6VF1 - chains A and P of the 4 polymer chains in the assembly; structure by X-ray diffraction, 1.68 A resolution.

Chain A:
Name: DNA-directed DNA/RNA polymerase mu
From: Homo sapiens
Notes: EC 2.7.7.7
UniProtKB: Q9NP87 (DPOLM_HUMAN); residue numbers follow UniProt; this construct covers 132-397, 410-494
Sequence (356 residues; each row starts with the number of its first residue; note: 12 numbers in that range are skipped by the numbering (no residue carries them; nothing is unmodelled there)):
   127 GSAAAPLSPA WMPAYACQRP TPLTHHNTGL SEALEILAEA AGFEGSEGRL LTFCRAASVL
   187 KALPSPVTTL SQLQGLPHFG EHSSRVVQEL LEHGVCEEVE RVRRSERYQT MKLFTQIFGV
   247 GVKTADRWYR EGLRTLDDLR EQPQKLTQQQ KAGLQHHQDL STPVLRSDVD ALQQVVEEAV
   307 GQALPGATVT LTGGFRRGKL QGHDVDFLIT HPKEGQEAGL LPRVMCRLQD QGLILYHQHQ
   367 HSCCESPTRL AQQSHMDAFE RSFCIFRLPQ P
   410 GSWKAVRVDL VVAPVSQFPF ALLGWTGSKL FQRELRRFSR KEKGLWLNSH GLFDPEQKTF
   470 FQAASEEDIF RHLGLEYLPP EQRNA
Not modelled in the structure: 127-136, 369-383
Covalently attached groups: 2,3-dihydroxy-1,4-dithiobutane (DTT) linked to Cys180
Construct notes: expression tag (127-131); conflict Gly410 (Pro in Q9NP87)
Metal / ion sites: Na+: Thr241, Ile243, Val246 (shared with DT3(P) of chain P); Mg2+ site 1: Asp330, Asp332 (together with glycolic acid) (shared with 8GM_5(P) of chain P); Mg2+ site 2: Asp332, Asp418 (shared with DA4(P), 8GM_5(P) of chain P)
Residues lining bound ligands: glycolic acid (GOA): Gly319, Gly320, Arg323, Lys325, Asp330, Asp332
Swiss-Prot annotation at these positions:
  - region: Arg323 to Asp332 (Involved in ssDNA binding)
  - binding site (Mg(2+)): Asp330, Asp332, Asp418
  - site: Gly433 (Responsible for the low discrimination between dNTP and rNTP)

Chain P:
Molecule: 5-nt DNA strand
Sequence (5 nucleotides; row label = number of the first residue in the row):
     1 CGTAX
Modified / non-standard residues: 8GM ([(2R,3S,4R,5R)-5-[2-azanyl-6,8-bis(oxidanylidene)-1,7-dihydropurin-9-yl]-3,4-bis(oxidanyl)oxolan-2-yl]methyl dihydrogen phosphate) at position 5
Metal / ion sites: Na+: DT3 (shared with Thr241(A), Ile243(A), Val246(A) of chain A); Mg2+ site 1: DA4, 8GM_5 (shared with Asp332(A), Asp418(A) of chain A); Mg2+ site 2: 8GM_5 (together with glycolic acid) (shared with Asp330(A), Asp332(A) of chain A)

Interface between chain A and chain P:
Contacting residue pairs - 31 pairs, chain A then chain P:
  Ile243(A) - DT3(P)  phosphate contact
  Phe244(A) - DT3(P)  phosphate contact
  Gly245(A) - DG2(P)  phosphate contact
  Gly245(A) - DT3(P)  hydrogen bond to the phosphate
  Val246(A) - DG2(P)  hydrogen bond to the phosphate
  Val246(A) - DT3(P)  hydrogen bond to the phosphate
  Gly247(A) - DG2(P)  hydrogen bond to the phosphate
  Gly247(A) - DT3(P)  phosphate contact
  Lys249(A) - DC1(P)  phosphate contact
  Lys249(A) - DG2(P)  phosphate contact
  Thr250(A) - DC1(P)  hydrogen bond to the phosphate
  Thr250(A) - DG2(P)  hydrogen bond to the phosphate
  Gln275(A) - DG2(P)  sugar contact
  Arg323(A) - 8GM_5(P)  phosphate contact
  Asp330(A) - 8GM_5(P)  phosphate contact
  Asp332(A) - DA4(P)  phosphate contact
  Asp332(A) - 8GM_5(P)  phosphate contact
  Phe389(A) - DT3(P)  sugar contact
  Phe389(A) - DA4(P)  sugar contact
  Arg416(A) - DT3(P)  phosphate contact
  Arg416(A) - DA4(P)  salt bridge to the phosphate
  Asp418(A) - DA4(P)  sugar contact
  Asp418(A) - 8GM_5(P)  phosphate contact
  Gly433(A) - 8GM_5(P)  hydrogen bond to the sugar
  Trp434(A) - DA4(P)  phosphate contact
  Trp434(A) - 8GM_5(P)  sugar contact
  Thr435(A) - 8GM_5(P)  phosphate contact
  Gly436(A) - 8GM_5(P)  hydrogen bond to the sugar
  Ser437(A) - 8GM_5(P)  sugar contact
  Lys438(A) - 8GM_5(P)  base contact
  Gln441(A) - 8GM_5(P)  sugar contact
Interface residues without a listed pair, chain A (24 interface residues in all): Val248, Arg387, Arg445

In short:
24 residues of chain A and 5 residues of chain P are in contact; the contacts include 8 hydrogen bonds and 1
salt bridge. Among the polar pairs are Gly433(A)-8GM_5(P), Gly436(A)-8GM_5(P) and Gly245(A)-DT3(P). Bound to
chain A: glycolic acid.
Here chain A is DNA-directed DNA/RNA polymerase mu (Homo sapiens) and chain P is a 5-nt DNA strand. Entry 6VF1
(DNA Polymerase Mu, 8-oxorGTP:At Product State Ternary Complex, 50 mM Mg2+ (120 min)) was determined by X-ray
diffraction (same publication as 6VEZ, 6VF0, 6VF2, 6VF3, 6VF4, 6VF5 and 7 further entries).
